4JSR - chain A; structure by X-ray diffraction, 1.70 A resolution.

Chain A:
Molecule: NAD-dependent protein deacetylase sirtuin-3, mitochondrial
Source organism: Homo sapiens
Notes: EC 3.5.1.-
Reference sequence: Q9NTG7 (SIR3_HUMAN); residues 118-399 here = UniProt positions 118-399
Amino-acid sequence (285 residues; numbered 115 to 399; the number before each row is that of its first residue):
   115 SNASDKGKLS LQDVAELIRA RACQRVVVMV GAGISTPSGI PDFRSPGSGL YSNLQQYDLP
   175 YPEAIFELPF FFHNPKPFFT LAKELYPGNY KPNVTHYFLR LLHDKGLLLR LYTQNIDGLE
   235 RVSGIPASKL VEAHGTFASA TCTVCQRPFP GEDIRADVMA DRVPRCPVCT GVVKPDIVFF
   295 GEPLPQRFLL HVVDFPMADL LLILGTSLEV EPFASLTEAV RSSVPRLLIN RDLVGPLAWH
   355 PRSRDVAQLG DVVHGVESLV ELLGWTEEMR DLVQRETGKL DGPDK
Not modelled in the structure: 115-120, 395-399
Differences from the reference sequence: expression tag (115-117)
Ion coordination: Zn2+: C256, C259, C280, C283
Small-molecule neighbours: 1NQ (N-{2-[1-(6-carbamoylthieno[3,2-d]pyrimidin-4-yl)piperidin-4-yl]ethyl}-N'-ethylthiophene-2,5-dicarboxamide): A146, S149, I154, D156, F157, R158, Y165, F180, Q228, N229, I230, D231, H248, I291, V292, F293, F294, E296, P297, L298, P326

In short:
Ligands of chain A: compound 1NQ. C256, C259, C280 and C283 form the Zn2+ site.
Chain A is NAD-dependent protein deacetylase sirtuin-3, mitochondrial (Homo sapiens); the structure, Crystal
Structure of human SIRT3 with ELT inhibitor 11c
[N-{2-[1-(6-carbamoylthieno[3,2-d]pyrimidin-4-yl)piperidin-4-yl]ethyl}-N'-ethylthiophene-2,5-dicarboxamide],
was determined by X-ray diffraction.
